Entry 6RDF (electron microscopy, 3.20 A resolution); this record covers chains 2 and 4 of the 13 polymer chains in the assembly.

Chain 2:
Name: ASA-2: Polytomella F-ATP synthase associated subunit 2
From: Polytomella sp. Pringsheim 198.80
Amino-acid sequence (441 residues; each row starts with the number of its first residue):
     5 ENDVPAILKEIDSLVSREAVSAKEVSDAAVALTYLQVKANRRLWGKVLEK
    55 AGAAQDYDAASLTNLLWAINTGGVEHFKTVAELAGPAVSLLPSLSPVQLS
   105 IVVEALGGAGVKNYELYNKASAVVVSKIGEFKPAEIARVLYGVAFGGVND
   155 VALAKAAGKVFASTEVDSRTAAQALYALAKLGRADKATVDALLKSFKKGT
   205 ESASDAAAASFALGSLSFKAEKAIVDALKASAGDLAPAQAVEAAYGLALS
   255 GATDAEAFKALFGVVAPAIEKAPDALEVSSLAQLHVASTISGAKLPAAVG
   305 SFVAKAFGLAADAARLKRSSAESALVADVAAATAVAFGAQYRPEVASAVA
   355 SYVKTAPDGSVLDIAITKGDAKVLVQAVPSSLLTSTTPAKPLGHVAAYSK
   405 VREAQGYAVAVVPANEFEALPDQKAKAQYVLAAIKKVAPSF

Chain 4:
Name: Mitochondrial ATP synthase associated protein ASA4
From: Polytomella sp. Pringsheim 198.80
UniProtKB: D7NIZ2 (D7NIZ2_9CHLO); residues 1-294 here = UniProt positions 1-294
Amino-acid sequence (294 residues; numbered 1 to 294; the number before each row is that of its first residue):
     1 ATEPAVSKKEVLYFLSSKDAESSTAVKSYLKSLYAGAQVEATETDASELI
    51 AQLEKKYLSAQVVEPGVHNIALPLGESGSAPVKRYAAELFNLGAQAGFEC
   101 PFIEVSKKFGQETATSETVKDVLNKTKSYVSADYNAALNEVLSSVEAEIN
   151 GPVLFDGKTEGFKKFAAKAKAVAVSRGLPADTILAYCAGSANEDAADKVS
   201 KEFFTWFESAYTADAAAEVKAIEAEAASILDRHLAKPVAQIRKEQASAYA
   251 SLLKRAETAKGAKWAEKYLEDVKAVQWFDASVAEAPASGPKVAA
Disordered / not traced: 1-4

Chain 2 / chain 4 interface:
Pairs across the interface - 75 pairs, chain 2 then chain 4:
  R46(2) with S288(4), hydrogen bond (side chain-backbone)
  F81(2) with A87(4), hydrophobic; E88(4)
  K82(2) with A71(4); R84(4)
  A85(2) with A80(4); R84(4)
  E86(2) with P81(4); R84(4), salt bridge
  G89(2) with A80(4)
  K116(2) with A87(4); F90(4); Y211(4)
  N117(2) with K83(4); E208(4)
  Y118(2) with F204(4), hydrophobic; E208(4), hydrogen bond (backbone-side chain); Y211(4)
  E119(2) with K83(4), salt bridge; E208(4), hydrogen bond (backbone-side chain)
  N122(2) with K201(4); T205(4)
  S125(2) with K201(4), hydrogen bond
  N153(2) with D197(4)
  D154(2) with D197(4); K201(4), salt bridge
  V155(2) with E193(4); D197(4), hydrogen bond (backbone-side chain)
  A156(2) with D197(4), hydrogen bond (backbone-side chain)
  K159(2) with E193(4), salt bridge; D194(4), salt bridge
  R187(2) with E193(4), salt bridge
  I273(2) with Y34(4), hydrophobic
  E274(2) with Y34(4)
  P277(2) with Y34(4), hydrophobic
  D278(2) with K27(4); K31(4)
  V282(2) with L15(4), hydrophobic; L30(4), hydrophobic
  L285(2) with L30(4), hydrophobic
  A302(2) with Y34(4)
  V303(2) with Y34(4)
  F306(2) with L30(4); L33(4); Y34(4)
  K309(2) with L33(4), hydrogen bond (side chain-backbone); A37(4), hydrogen bond (side chain-backbone); V39(4)
  L313(2) with L12(4); L15(4); L33(4), hydrophobic; V39(4), hydrophobic
  D316(2) with K8(4), salt bridge; L12(4); T42(4), hydrogen bond
  A317(2) with L12(4)
  L320(2) with K9(4); L12(4), hydrophobic; Y13(4), hydrophobic; K55(4), hydrogen bond (backbone-side chain)
  K321(2) with L12(4); Y13(4), hydrogen bond (side chain-backbone); S16(4); Q95(4), hydrogen bond (side chain-backbone)
  S323(2) with E99(4)
  S324(2) with E99(4); K107(4)
  V357(2) with T44(4)
  T359(2) with T44(4)
  D362(2) with V39(4)
  G363(2) with A41(4); T42(4), hydrogen bond (backbone-backbone)
  V365(2) with T42(4); T44(4)
  S389(2) with E193(4)
Other interface residues (no listed pair), chain 2 (47 interface residues in all): Q59, A88, A314, R322, T390, T391
Other interface residues (no listed pair), chain 4 (45 interface residues in all): S17, Y29, G36, E40, S77, S79, N91, G97

Summary:
The interface between chain 2 and chain 4 involves 47 residues on one side and 45 on the other, with 13
hydrogen bonds and 7 salt bridges. Among the polar pairs are E86(2)-R84(4), E119(2)-K83(4) and
D154(2)-K201(4).
Here chain 2 is ASA-2: Polytomella F-ATP synthase associated subunit 2 and chain 4 is Mitochondrial ATP
synthase associated protein ASA4, both from Polytomella sp. Pringsheim 198.80. Entry 6RDF (CryoEM structure of
Polytomella F-ATP synthase, Primary rotary state 3, monomer-masked refinement) was determined by electron
microscopy, deposited together with 6RD4, 6RD5, 6RD6, 6RD7, 6RD8, 6RD9 and 46 further entries.
